PDB entry 6VBP | X-ray diffraction, 2.30 A resolution | chains L and H of the 3 polymer chains in the assembly

Chain L:
Protein: DH815 light chain
Source organism: Homo sapiens
Chain sequence (220 residues; each row starts with the number of its first residue; a row labelled like 27A-27F holds insertion residues (27A, then the next letters in order)):
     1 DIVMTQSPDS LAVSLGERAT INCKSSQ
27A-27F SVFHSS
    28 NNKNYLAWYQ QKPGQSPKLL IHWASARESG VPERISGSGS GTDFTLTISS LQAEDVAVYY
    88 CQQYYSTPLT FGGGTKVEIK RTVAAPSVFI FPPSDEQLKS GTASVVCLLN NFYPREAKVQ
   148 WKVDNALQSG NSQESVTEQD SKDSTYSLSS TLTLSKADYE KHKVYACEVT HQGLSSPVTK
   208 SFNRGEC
Unresolved in the structure: 213-214
Disulfide bonds: Cys23-Cys88, Cys134-Cys194

Chain H:
Protein: DH815 heavy chain
Source organism: Homo sapiens
Chain sequence (223 residues; row label = number of the first residue in the row; a row labelled like 82A-82C holds insertion residues (82A, then the next letters in order)):
     1 EVQLVQSGAE VKKPGESLRI SCKGSGYNFT NYWIGWVRQV PGKGPEWMGL IY
   52A P
    53 SDSDTRYNPS LQGHVTISAD KSLTTAYLRW
82A-82C SSL
    83 RASDSATYYC VTSGIYGY
  100A L
   101 DYWGRGTQVI VSSASTKGPS VFPLAPSSKS TSGGTAALGC LVKDYFPEPV TVSWNSGALT
   161 SGVHTFPAVL QSSGLYSLSS VVTVPSSSLG TQTYICNVNH KPSNTKVDKR VEPKSCDK
Unresolved in the structure: 128-132, 215-218
Disulfide bonds: Cys22-Cys92, Cys140-Cys196

Interface between chain L and chain H:
Residue-residue contacts - 63 pairs, chain L then chain H:
  Tyr36(L) with Tyr100(H); Leu100A(H), hydrogen bond (side chain-backbone); Trp103(H)
  Gln38(L) with Gln39(H), hydrogen bond; Tyr91(H), hydrogen bond
  Ser43(L) with Gly104(H), hydrogen bond (side chain-backbone)
  Pro44(L) with Tyr91(H); Trp103(H)
  Leu46(L) with Tyr100(H), hydrophobic; Leu100A(H); Asp101(H)
  His49(L) with Tyr100(H)
  Trp50(L) with Tyr98(H), hydrophobic
  Tyr87(L) with Gln39(H), hydrogen bond; Pro45(H)
  Gln89(L) with Gly99(H), hydrogen bond (side chain-backbone)
  Tyr91(L) with Tyr98(H); Gly99(H); Tyr100(H)
  Thr94(L) with Trp47(H)
  Pro95(L) with Trp47(H), hydrophobic; Asn60(H)
  Leu96(L) with Trp47(H); Gly99(H)
  Phe98(L) with Pro45(H); Leu100A(H), hydrophobic
  Gly99(L) with Gly44(H)
  Gly100(L) with Gly44(H)
  Phe116(L) with Thr135(H); Ala137(H), hydrophobic
  Phe118(L) with Leu124(H); Ala125(H); Ala137(H)
  Pro120(L) with Lys214(H)
  Ser121(L) with Phe122(H); Pro123(H)
  Asp122(L) with Lys214(H), salt bridge
  Glu123(L) with Val121(H); Phe122(H); Lys209(H), salt bridge
  Gln124(L) with Phe122(H); Lys143(H)
  Ser131(L) with Leu141(H); Lys143(H)
  Val133(L) with Leu124(H), hydrophobic
  Leu135(L) with Ala137(H), hydrophobic; Phe166(H), hydrophobic; Val181(H), hydrophobic
  Asn137(L) with His164(H); Thr183(H)
  Asn138(L) with His164(H), hydrogen bond
  Gln160(L) with Val169(H); Leu170(H)
  Ser162(L) with Phe166(H); Pro167(H), hydrogen bond (side chain-backbone); Val169(H)
  Val163(L) with Pro167(H)
  Thr164(L) with Phe166(H)
  Asp167(L) with His164(H)
  Ser174(L) with His164(H), hydrogen bond; Phe166(H)
  Leu175(L) with Phe166(H)
  Ser176(L) with Phe166(H)
Interface residues without a listed pair, chain L (40 interface residues in all): Tyr32, Ala34, Gln42, Glu161
Interface residues without a listed pair, chain H (40 interface residues in all): Val37, Lys43, Pro61, Arg105, Pro126, Ala136, Leu138, Thr165, Gln171

Summary:
Chain L and chain H each contribute 40 residues to their interface, with 9 hydrogen bonds and 2 salt bridges.
Polar pairs include Asp122(L)-Lys214(H), Glu123(L)-Lys209(H) and Tyr36(L)-Leu100A(H).
Chain L is DH815 light chain and chain H is DH815 heavy chain, both from Homo sapiens; the structure, Crystal
structure of anti-HIV-1 antibody DH815 bound to gp120 V2 peptide, was determined by X-ray diffraction,
deposited together with 6VBO.
